PDB entry 7XFM | electron microscopy, 3.10 A resolution | chains E and J of the 11 polymer chains in the assembly

[Chain E]
Protein: Histone H3.2
From: Xenopus laevis
UniProtKB: P84233 (H32_XENLA); residues 0-135 here correspond to UniProt positions 1-136 (UniProt number = residue number + 1)
Amino-acid sequence (136 residues; row label = number of the first residue in the row; numbering starts at 0):
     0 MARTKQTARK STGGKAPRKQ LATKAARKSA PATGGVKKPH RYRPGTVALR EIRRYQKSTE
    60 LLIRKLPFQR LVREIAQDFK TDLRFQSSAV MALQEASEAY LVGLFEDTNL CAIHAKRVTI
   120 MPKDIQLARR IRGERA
Disordered / not traced: 0-40, 135
Swiss-Prot annotation at these positions:
  - modified residue: Arg2 (Asymmetric dimethylarginine), Thr3 (Phosphothreonine), Lys4 (Allysine), Gln5 (5-glutamyl dopamine), Thr6 (Phosphothreonine), Arg8 (Citrulline), Lys9 (N6,N6,N6-trimethyllysine), Ser10 (ADP-ribosylserine), Thr11 (Phosphothreonine), Lys14 (N6-(2-hydroxyisobutyryl)lysine), Arg17 (Asymmetric dimethylarginine), Lys18 (N6-(2-hydroxyisobutyryl)lysine), Lys23 (N6-(2-hydroxyisobutyryl)lysine), Arg26 (Citrulline), Lys27 (N6,N6,N6-trimethyllysine), Ser28 (ADP-ribosylserine), Lys36 (N6,N6,N6-trimethyllysine), Lys37 (N6-methyllysine), Tyr41 (Phosphotyrosine), Lys56 (N6,N6,N6-trimethyllysine) and 8 more in UniProt
  - lipidation: Cys110 (S-palmitoyl cysteine)

[Chain J]
Molecule: 152-nt DNA strand
From: Xenopus laevis
Sequence (152 nucleotides; row label = number of the first residue in the row; numbers below 1 keep their minus sign (DC-74 is residue -74)):
   -74 CCTGGAGAAT CCCGGTGCCG AGGCCGCTCA ATTGGTCGTA GACAGCTCTA GCACCGCTTA
   -14 AACGCACGTA CGCGCTGTCC CCCGCGTTTT AACCGCCAAG GGGATTACTC CCTAGTCTCC
    46 AGGCACGCGT CAGATATATA CATCCTGTGC AT
Disordered / not traced: -74 to -73, 61-77

[Interface between chain E and chain J]
Contacting residue pairs - 15 pairs, chain E then chain J:
  Arg42(E) - DA-5(J)  salt bridge to the phosphate
  Arg63(E) - DA-14(J)  hydrogen bond to the phosphate
  Arg63(E) - DA-13(J)  salt bridge to the phosphate
  Arg72(E) - DC-23(J)  salt bridge to the phosphate
  Arg83(E) - DC-23(J)  phosphate contact
  Phe84(E) - DG-24(J)  sugar contact
  Phe84(E) - DC-23(J)  hydrogen bond to the phosphate
  Gln85(E) - DG-24(J)  phosphate contact
  Arg116(E) - DG-3(J)  phosphate contact
  Arg116(E) - DC-2(J)  phosphate contact
  Val117(E) - DG-3(J)  hydrogen bond to the phosphate
  Thr118(E) - DC-4(J)  phosphate contact
  Thr118(E) - DG-3(J)  hydrogen bond to the phosphate
  Met120(E) - DG-3(J)  phosphate contact
  Met120(E) - DC-2(J)  phosphate contact
Also at the interface, not in a pair above, chain E (14 interface residues in all): Pro43, Leu82, Ser86, Lys115

[Summary]
14 residues of chain E and 8 residues of chain J are in contact, with 4 hydrogen bonds and 3 salt bridges.
Among the polar pairs are Arg63(E)-DA-14(J), Phe84(E)-DC-23(J) and Val117(E)-DG-3(J).
Chain E is Histone H3.2 and chain J is a 152-nt DNA strand, both from Xenopus laevis; the structure, Structure
of nucleosome-AAG complex (A-53I, post-catalytic state), was determined by electron microscopy (same
publication as 7XFC, 7XFH, 7XFI, 7XFJ, 7XFL and 7XFN).
